6RH7 - chains B and C of the 4 polymer chains in the assembly; structure by X-ray diffraction, 2.00 A resolution.

== Chain B ==
Name: Sensor histidine kinase
Organism: Thermotoga maritima
UniProt: Q9WZV7 (Q9WZV7_THEMA); residues 232-489 here = UniProt positions 232-489
Chain sequence (258 residues; numbered 232 to 489; the number before each row is that of its first residue):
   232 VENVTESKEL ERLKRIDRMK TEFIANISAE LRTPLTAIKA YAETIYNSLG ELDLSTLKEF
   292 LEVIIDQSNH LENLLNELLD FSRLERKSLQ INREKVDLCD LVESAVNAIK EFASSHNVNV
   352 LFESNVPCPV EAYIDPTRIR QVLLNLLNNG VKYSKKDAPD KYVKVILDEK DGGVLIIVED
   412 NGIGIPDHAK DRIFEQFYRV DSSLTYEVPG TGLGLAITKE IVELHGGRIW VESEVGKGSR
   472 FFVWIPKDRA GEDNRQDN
Not modelled in the structure: 232-244, 480-489
Disulfides: C330-C359
Differences from the reference sequence: engineered mutation A260 (His in Q9WZV7)
Residues lining bound ligands: ADP (adenosine-5'-diphosphate): N376, N380, G381, K383, Y384, D411, I414, G415, I416, I424, Y429, R430, V431, G441, T442, G443, L444, G445, L446, S470, F472

== Chain C ==
Name: Response regulator
Organism: Thermotoga maritima
UniProt: Q9WYT9 (Q9WYT9_THEMA); residues 1-122 here = UniProt positions 1-122
Chain sequence (122 residues; row label = number of the first residue in the row):
     1 MSKKVLLVDD SAVLRKIVSF NLKKEGYEVI EAENGQIALE KLSEFTPDLI VLAIMMPVMD
    61 GFTVLKKLQE KEEWKRIPVI VLTAKGGEED ESLALSLGAR KVMRKPFSPS QFIEEVKHLL
   121 NE
Not modelled in the structure: 1, 122
Differences from the reference sequence: engineered mutation A53 (Asp in Q9WYT9)

== How chain B and chain C interact ==
Contacting residue pairs - 7 pairs, chain B then chain C:
  E303(B) - P106(C)
  R314(B) - G87(C)
  R314(B) - E88(C)  salt bridge
  R314(B) - E89(C)  salt bridge
  S319(B) - E89(C)  hydrogen bond
  Q321(B) - E88(C)
  R369(B) - E88(C)  salt bridge

== Overview ==
5 residues of chain B and 4 residues of chain C are in contact, with 1 hydrogen bond and 3 salt bridges. Among
the polar pairs are R314(B)-E88(C), R314(B)-E89(C) and R369(B)-E88(C). Chain B binds ADP.
Chain B is Sensor histidine kinase and chain C is Response regulator, both from Thermotoga maritima; the
structure, Revisiting pH-gated conformational switch. Complex HK853 mutant H260A -RR468 mutant D53A pH 7.5,
was determined by X-ray diffraction together with 6RFV, 6RGY, 6RGZ, 6RH0, 6RH1, 6RH2 and 6RH8 from the same
study.
